PDB entry 2IG9 | X-ray diffraction, 1.90 A resolution | chains B and D of the 4 polymer chains in the assembly

# Chain B (and D)
Molecule: Homoprotocatechuate 2,3-dioxygenase
Organism: Brevibacterium fuscum
Notes: EC 1.13.11.15; chain D of this document is another copy of the same molecule, construct and numbering; everything in this record applies to it too
Reference sequence: Q45135 (Q45135_9MICO); residues 1-365 here = UniProt positions 1-365
Amino-acid sequence (365 residues; numbered 1 to 365; the number before each row is that of its first residue):
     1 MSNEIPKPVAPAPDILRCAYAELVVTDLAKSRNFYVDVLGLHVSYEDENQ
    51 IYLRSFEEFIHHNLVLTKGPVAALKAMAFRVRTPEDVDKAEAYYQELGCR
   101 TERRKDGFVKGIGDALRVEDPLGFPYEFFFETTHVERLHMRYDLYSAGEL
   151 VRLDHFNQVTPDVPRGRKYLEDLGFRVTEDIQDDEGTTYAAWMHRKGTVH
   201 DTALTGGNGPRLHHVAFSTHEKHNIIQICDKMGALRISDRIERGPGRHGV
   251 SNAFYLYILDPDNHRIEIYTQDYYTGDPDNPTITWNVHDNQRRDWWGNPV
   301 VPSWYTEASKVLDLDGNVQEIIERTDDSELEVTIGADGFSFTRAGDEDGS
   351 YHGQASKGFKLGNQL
Disordered / not traced: 1-3, 363-365
Bound ions: Fe2+: His155, His214, Glu267; Ca2+: Asp184, Glu185 (shared with 2 residues of chain A)
What the authors report for this chain:
  - catalytic residues: His200 (proposed by the authors, not directly observed)

# Chain B / chain D interface
Residue-residue contacts (87):
  Lys222(B) with Ile226(D)
  Ile226(B) with Lys222(D); Ile226(D), hydrophobic; Phe254(D), hydrophobic; Trp296(D), hydrophobic
  Cys229(B) with Trp296(D)
  Asp230(B) with Arg247(D), salt bridge; Trp295(D), hydrogen bond (backbone-side chain); Trp296(D), hydrogen bond
  Gly233(B) with Gln291(D), hydrogen bond (backbone-side chain); Trp295(D)
  Ala234(B) with Trp295(D)
  Arg236(B) with Trp285(D); Asp289(D), salt bridge; Gln291(D); Thr342(D), hydrogen bond (side chain-backbone); Arg343(D), hydrogen bond (backbone-side chain)
  Ser238(B) with Gln291(D), hydrogen bond; Trp295(D); Trp296(D); Thr342(D); Lys357(D), hydrogen bond (backbone-side chain)
  Asp239(B) with Thr342(D); Arg343(D), salt bridge; Gly349(D)
  Ile241(B) with Trp296(D), hydrophobic; Lys357(D), hydrogen bond (backbone-side chain)
  Gly244(B) with Asn298(D), hydrogen bond (backbone-side chain)
  Pro245(B) with Trp296(D)
  Arg247(B) with Asp230(D), salt bridge
  Phe254(B) with Ile226(D), hydrophobic
  Trp285(B) with Arg236(D)
  Asp289(B) with Arg236(D), salt bridge
  Gln291(B) with Gly233(D), hydrogen bond (side chain-backbone); Arg236(D); Ser238(D), hydrogen bond
  Trp295(B) with Asp230(D), hydrogen bond (side chain-backbone); Gly233(D); Ala234(D); Ser238(D)
  Trp296(B) with Ile226(D), hydrophobic; Cys229(D); Asp230(D), hydrogen bond; Ser238(D); Ile241(D), hydrophobic; Pro245(D)
  Asn298(B) with Gly244(D), hydrogen bond (side chain-backbone)
  Pro299(B) with Phe359(D), hydrophobic
  Val300(B) with Phe359(D)
  Val301(B) with Lys357(D); Phe359(D), hydrophobic
  Pro302(B) with Lys357(D); Gly358(D); Phe359(D)
  Thr342(B) with Arg236(D), hydrogen bond (backbone-side chain); Ser238(D); Asp239(D)
  Arg343(B) with Arg236(D), hydrogen bond (side chain-backbone); Ile237(D); Asp239(D), salt bridge
  Gly349(B) with Asp239(D)
  Tyr351(B) with Asp239(D)
  Gln354(B) with Gly362(D)
  Lys357(B) with Ser238(D), hydrogen bond (side chain-backbone); Ile241(D), hydrogen bond (side chain-backbone); Glu242(D); Val301(D); Pro302(D)
  Gly358(B) with Pro302(D); Leu361(D); Gly362(D), hydrogen bond (backbone-backbone)
  Phe359(B) with Pro299(D), hydrophobic; Val300(D); Val301(D), hydrophobic; Pro302(D); Phe359(D), hydrophobic; Lys360(D); Gly362(D)
  Lys360(B) with Phe359(D); Lys360(D), hydrogen bond (backbone-backbone); Gly362(D)
  Leu361(B) with Gly358(D); Lys360(D)
  Gly362(B) with Gln354(D); Gly358(D), hydrogen bond (backbone-backbone); Phe359(D); Lys360(D)
Other interface residues (no listed pair), chain B (40 interface residues in all): Ile237, Glu242, Gly297, Asp348, Ala355
Other interface residues (no listed pair), chain D (43 interface residues in all): His223, Met232, Gly297, Phe341, Asp348, Tyr351, Ala355

# Summary
40 residues of chain B face 43 of chain D across their interface, with 21 hydrogen bonds and 6 salt bridges.
Polar contacts include Asp230(B)-Arg247(D), Arg236(B)-Asp289(D) and Asp239(B)-Arg343(D). The Ca2+ site is
built by Asp184(B) and Glu185(B). The Fe2+ site is built by His155(B), His214(B) and Glu267(B). The paper
reports the catalytic residue His200(B).
Both chains are Homoprotocatechuate 2,3-dioxygenase (Brevibacterium fuscum). Entry 2IG9 (Structure of a
full-length Homoprotocatechuate 2,3-Dioxygenase from B. fuscum in a new spacegroup) was determined by X-ray
diffraction, deposited together with 2IGA.
